PDB entry 8BEP | electron microscopy, 2.29 A resolution | chains F and L of the 8 polymer chains in the assembly

[Chain F]
Name: Cytochrome b-c1 complex subunit 7-2, mitochondrial
From: Arabidopsis thaliana
Reference sequence: F4JWS8 (QCR72_ARATH); residues 1-122 here = UniProt positions 1-122
Chain sequence (122 residues; row label = number of the first residue in the row):
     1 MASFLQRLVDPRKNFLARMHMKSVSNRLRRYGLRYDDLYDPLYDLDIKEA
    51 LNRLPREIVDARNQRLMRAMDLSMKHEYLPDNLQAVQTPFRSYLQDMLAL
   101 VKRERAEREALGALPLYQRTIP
Disordered / not traced: 1-6

[Chain L]
Name: Probable mitochondrial-processing peptidase subunit beta, mitochondrial
From: Arabidopsis thaliana
Notes: EC 3.4.24.64
Reference sequence: Q42290 (MPPB_ARATH); residue numbers follow UniProt; this construct covers 1-531
Chain sequence (531 residues; each row starts with the number of its first residue):
     1 MAMKNLLSLARRSQRRLFLTQATRSSSSFSAIDSVPASASPTALSPPPPH
    51 LMPYDHAAEIIKNKIKKLENPDKRFLKYASPHPILASHNHILSAPETRVT
   101 TLPNGLRVATESNLSAKTATVGVWIDAGSRFESDETNGTAHFLEHMIFKG
   151 TDRRTVRALEEEIEDIGGHLNAYTSREQTTYYAKVLDSNVNQALDVLADI
   201 LQNSKFEEQRINRERDVILREMQEVEGQTDEVVLDHLHATAFQYTPLGRT
   251 ILGPAQNVKSITREDLQNYIKTHYTASRMVIAAAGAVKHEEVVEQVKKLF
   301 TKLSSDPTTTSQLVANEPASFTGSEVRMIDDDLPLAQFAVAFEGASWTDP
   351 DSVALMVMQTMLGSWNKNVGGGKHVGSDLTQRVAINEIAESIMAFNTNYK
   401 DTGLFGVYAVAKADCLDDLSYAIMYEVTKLAYRVSDADVTRARNQLKSSL
   451 LLHMDGTSPIAEDIGRQLLTYGRRIPTAELFARIDAVDASTVKRVANKYI
   501 YDKDIAISAIGPIQDLPDYNKFRRRTYWNRY
Disordered / not traced: 1-44
Metal / ion sites: Zn2+: His-141, His-145
UniProt features mapped onto this chain:
  - active site: Glu-144 (Proton acceptor), Glu-214
  - binding site (Zn(2+)): His-141, His-145, Glu-221

[Chain F / chain L interface]
Pairs across the interface (35):
  Arg-34(F) with Tyr-54(L); Asp-55(L), salt bridge
  Glu-57(F) with Tyr-54(L); Ala-57(L)
  Ile-58(F) with Tyr-54(L); Ala-57(L), hydrophobic; Ala-58(L)
  Ala-61(F) with Tyr-54(L), hydrophobic
  Ala-85(F) with Ser-45(L); Pro-46(L)
  Val-86(F) with Ser-45(L); Pro-46(L); Pro-47(L)
  Gln-87(F) with Pro-46(L)
  Thr-88(F) with Pro-46(L)
  Arg-91(F) with Pro-47(L), hydrogen bond (side chain-backbone); Pro-48(L); Pro-49(L); Asp-55(L), salt bridge
  Ser-92(F) with Lys-62(L), hydrogen bond (backbone-side chain)
  Asp-96(F) with Lys-62(L); Ile-65(L)
  Met-97(F) with Ile-61(L), hydrophobic; Ile-65(L)
  Arg-103(F) with Glu-69(L), salt bridge
  Arg-108(F) with Lys-373(L), hydrogen bond (side chain-backbone); His-374(L), hydrogen bond; Gln-381(L), hydrogen bond
  Leu-111(F) with Pro-81(L), hydrophobic; His-82(L)
  Ala-113(F) with Gln-381(L)
  Leu-114(F) with Asp-378(L); Gln-381(L), hydrogen bond (backbone-side chain); Arg-382(L)
  Leu-116(F) with Ile-385(L)
Other interface residues (no listed pair), chain F (25 interface residues in all): Leu-54, Pro-55, Arg-65, Tyr-93, Leu-100, Gly-112, Pro-115
Other interface residues (no listed pair), chain L (22 interface residues in all): Lys-66

[Overview]
The interface between chain F and chain L involves 25 residues on one side and 22 on the other, with 6
hydrogen bonds and 3 salt bridges. Polar contacts include Arg-34(F)/Asp-55(L), Arg-91(F)/Asp-55(L) and
Arg-103(F)/Glu-69(L).
Chain F is Cytochrome b-c1 complex subunit 7-2, mitochondrial and chain L is Probable mitochondrial-processing
peptidase subunit beta, mitochondrial, both from Arabidopsis thaliana; the structure, Cryo-EM structure of the
Arabidopsis thaliana I+III2 supercomplex (CIII MPP domain), was determined by electron microscopy, deposited
together with 8BED, 8BEE, 8BEF, 8BEH, 8BEL, 8BPX, 8BQ5 and 8BQ6.
